9GBK - chains M and W of the 29 polymer chains in the assembly; structure by electron microscopy, 2.39 A resolution.

[Chain M]
Protein: Proteasome subunit beta type-6
Organism: Saccharomyces cerevisiae
UniProtKB: P23724 (PSB6_YEAST); residues 1-222 here correspond to UniProt positions 20-241 (UniProt number = residue number + 19)
Chain sequence (222 residues; each row starts with the number of its first residue):
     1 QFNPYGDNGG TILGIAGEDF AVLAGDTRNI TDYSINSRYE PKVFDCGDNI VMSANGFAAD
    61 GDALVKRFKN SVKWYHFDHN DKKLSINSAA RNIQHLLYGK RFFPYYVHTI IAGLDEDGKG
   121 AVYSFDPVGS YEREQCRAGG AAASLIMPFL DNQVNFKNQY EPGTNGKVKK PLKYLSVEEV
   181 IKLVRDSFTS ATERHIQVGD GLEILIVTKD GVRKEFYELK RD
Unresolved in the structure: 1, 222

[Chain W]
Protein: Proteasome subunit beta type-2
Organism: Saccharomyces cerevisiae
Notes: EC 3.4.25.1
UniProtKB: P25043 (PSB2_YEAST); residues 1-232 here correspond to UniProt positions 30-261 (UniProt number = residue number + 29)
Chain sequence (232 residues; each row starts with the number of its first residue):
     1 TTIVGVKFNN GVVIAADTRS TQGPIVADKN CAKLHRISPK IWCAGAGTAA DTEAVTQLIG
    61 SNIELHSLYT SREPRVVSAL QMLKQHLFKY QGHIGAYLIV AGVDPTGSHL FSIHAHGSTD
   121 VGYYLSLGSG SLAAMAVLES HWKQDLTKEE AIKLASDAIQ AGIWNDLGSG SNVDVCVMEI
   181 GKDAEYLRNY LTPNVREEKQ KSYKFPRGTT AVLKESIVNI CDIQEEQVDI TA
Unresolved in the structure: 216-232
UniProt features mapped onto this chain:
  - active site: T1 (Nucleophile)
Reported in the primary citation:
  - catalytic residues: T1 (citing earlier work)

[Interface between chain M and chain W]
Residue-residue contacts (48):
  R28(M) - L167(W)
  I30(M) - L167(W)  hydrophobic
  D32(M) - L167(W)
  Y33(M) - D166(W)
  Y33(M) - L167(W)  hydrogen bond (backbone-backbone)
  I35(M) - L167(W)  hydrophobic
  R38(M) - W164(W)  hydrogen bond (side chain-backbone)
  F149(M) - Y203(W)
  N152(M) - F205(W)
  Q153(M) - Y203(W)
  Q159(M) - F205(W)
  Q159(M) - T209(W)
  Y160(M) - T209(W)  hydrogen bond (backbone-backbone)
  Y160(M) - A211(W)  hydrophobic
  E161(M) - G208(W)
  P162(M) - R207(W)
  P162(M) - G208(W)
  G166(M) - A211(W)
  L183(M) - K201(W)
  L183(M) - Y203(W)
  R185(M) - Q200(W)
  D186(M) - K199(W)
  D186(M) - Q200(W)  hydrogen bond (side chain-backbone)
  D186(M) - K201(W)
  D186(M) - Y203(W)  hydrogen bond
  T189(M) - R196(W)  hydrogen bond (backbone-side chain)
  S190(M) - R196(W)
  E193(M) - K29(W)  salt bridge
  E193(M) - R196(W)  salt bridge
  R194(M) - I25(W)
  R194(M) - V26(W)  hydrogen bond (backbone-backbone)
  R194(M) - A27(W)  hydrogen bond (side chain-backbone)
  R194(M) - K29(W)
  H195(M) - P24(W)
  H195(M) - I25(W)
  I196(M) - R19(W)
  I196(M) - P24(W)
  I196(M) - V26(W)  hydrophobic
  I196(M) - L167(W)
  K220(M) - N194(W)  hydrogen bond (side chain-backbone)
  K220(M) - V195(W)
  K220(M) - R196(W)
  R221(M) - R19(W)
  R221(M) - I163(W)  hydrogen bond (side chain-backbone)
  R221(M) - W164(W)
  R221(M) - D166(W)  hydrogen bond (side chain-backbone)
  R221(M) - L167(W)
  R221(M) - S169(W)  hydrogen bond (side chain-backbone)
Also at the interface, not in a pair above, chain M (29 interface residues in all): S34, N158, K182, Q197
Also at the interface, not in a pair above, chain W (28 interface residues in all): T21, G23, N165, G168, G170

[Summary]
The interface between chain M and chain W involves 29 residues on one side and 28 on the other; the contacts
include 12 hydrogen bonds and 2 salt bridges. Among the polar pairs are E193(M)-K29(W), E193(M)-R196(W) and
R38(M)-W164(W). From UniProt: active-site residue T1(W) on chain W. From the paper: the catalytic residue
T1(W).
Chain M is Proteasome subunit beta type-6 and chain W is Proteasome subunit beta type-2, both from
Saccharomyces cerevisiae; the structure, Blm10-20S proteasome complex from pre1-1, was determined by electron
microscopy together with 8RVL, 8RVO, 8RVP and 8RVQ from the same study.
